PDB entry 6JQL | electron microscopy, 2.90 A resolution | chains B and F of the 6 polymer chains in the assembly

[Chain B (and F)]
Molecule: Bifunctional protein PaaZ
From: Escherichia coli K-12
Notes: EC 3.3.2.12; chain F of this document is another copy of the same molecule, construct and numbering; everything in this record applies to it too
UniProtKB: P77455 (PAAZ_ECOLI); residue numbers follow UniProt; this construct covers 2-681
Sequence (688 residues; row label = number of the first residue in the row; numbers below 1 keep their minus sign (Met-6 is residue -6)):
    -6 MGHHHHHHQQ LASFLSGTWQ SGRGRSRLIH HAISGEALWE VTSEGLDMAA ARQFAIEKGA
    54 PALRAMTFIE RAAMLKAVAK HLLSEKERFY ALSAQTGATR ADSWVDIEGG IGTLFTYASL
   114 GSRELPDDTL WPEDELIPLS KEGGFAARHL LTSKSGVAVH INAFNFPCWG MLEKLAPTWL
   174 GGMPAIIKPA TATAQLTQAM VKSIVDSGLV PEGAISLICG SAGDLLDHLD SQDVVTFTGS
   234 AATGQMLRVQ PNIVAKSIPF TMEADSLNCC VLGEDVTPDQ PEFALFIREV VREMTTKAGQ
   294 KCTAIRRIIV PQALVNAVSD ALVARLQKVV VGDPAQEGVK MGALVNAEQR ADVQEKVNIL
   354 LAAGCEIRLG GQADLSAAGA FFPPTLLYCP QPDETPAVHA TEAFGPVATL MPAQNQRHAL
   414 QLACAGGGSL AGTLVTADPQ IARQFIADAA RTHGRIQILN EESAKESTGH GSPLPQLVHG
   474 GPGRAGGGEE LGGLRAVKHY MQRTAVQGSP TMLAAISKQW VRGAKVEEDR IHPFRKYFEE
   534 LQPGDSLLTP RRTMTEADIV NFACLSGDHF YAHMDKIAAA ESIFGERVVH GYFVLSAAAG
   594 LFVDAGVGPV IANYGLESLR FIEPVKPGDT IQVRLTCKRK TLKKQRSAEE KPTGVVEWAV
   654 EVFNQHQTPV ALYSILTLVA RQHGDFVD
Unresolved in the structure: -6 to 1, 680-681
Sequence notes: initiating methionine (-6); expression tag (-5 to 1)
Reported in the primary citation:
  - catalytic residues: Glu256, Cys295, Asp561, His566 (citing earlier work)
  - mutagenesis - K69A, R613A, K636A: decreased growth
  - mutagenesis - C295A: abolished growth in response to PA as the sole carbon source
  - mutagenesis - K69A: unchanged stability

[How chain B and chain F interact]
Contacting residue pairs (19; chain B residue first):
  Glu549(B) - Thr548(F)  hydrogen bond
  Ala550(B) - Ala550(F)  hydrophobic
  Val553(B) - Thr548(F)
  Val553(B) - Asp551(F)
  Asn554(B) - Asn554(F)  hydrogen bond
  Cys557(B) - Arg545(F)
  Met567(B) - Arg544(F)
  Met567(B) - Arg545(F)
  Met567(B) - Thr546(F)  hydrogen bond (backbone-backbone)
  Asp568(B) - Arg544(F)  salt bridge
  Asp568(B) - Thr546(F)
  Asp568(B) - Thr623(F)
  Lys569(B) - Thr546(F)  hydrogen bond (backbone-side chain)
  Lys569(B) - Thr623(F)
  Ile570(B) - Arg544(F)
  Ile570(B) - Thr623(F)
  Ile570(B) - Gln658(F)
  Ala571(B) - Arg544(F)
  Arg580(B) - Thr546(F)
Other interface residues (no listed pair), chain F (10 interface residues in all): Gly621

[Summary]
Chain B and chain F form an interface of 11 and 10 residues respectively, with 4 hydrogen bonds and 1 salt
bridge. Among the polar pairs are Asp568(B)-Arg544(F), Glu549(B)-Thr548(F) and Asn554(B)-Asn554(F). From the
paper: catalytic residues Glu256(B), Cys295(B) and Asp561(B) among others; K69A, R613A and K636A of chain B
reduce growth.
Chain B and chain F are both Bifunctional protein PaaZ (Escherichia coli K-12); the structure, Structure of
PaaZ, a bifunctional enzyme, was determined by electron microscopy, deposited together with 6JQM, 6JQN and
6JQO.
